PDB entry 4PC1 | X-ray diffraction, 1.95 A resolution | chains A and C

== Chain A ==
Protein: Elongation factor Tu
From: Escherichia coli
UniProtKB: B1X6I9 (B1X6I9_ECODH); residues 0-393 here correspond to UniProt positions 1-394 (UniProt number = residue number + 1)
Sequence (394 residues; each row starts with the number of its first residue; numbering starts at 0):
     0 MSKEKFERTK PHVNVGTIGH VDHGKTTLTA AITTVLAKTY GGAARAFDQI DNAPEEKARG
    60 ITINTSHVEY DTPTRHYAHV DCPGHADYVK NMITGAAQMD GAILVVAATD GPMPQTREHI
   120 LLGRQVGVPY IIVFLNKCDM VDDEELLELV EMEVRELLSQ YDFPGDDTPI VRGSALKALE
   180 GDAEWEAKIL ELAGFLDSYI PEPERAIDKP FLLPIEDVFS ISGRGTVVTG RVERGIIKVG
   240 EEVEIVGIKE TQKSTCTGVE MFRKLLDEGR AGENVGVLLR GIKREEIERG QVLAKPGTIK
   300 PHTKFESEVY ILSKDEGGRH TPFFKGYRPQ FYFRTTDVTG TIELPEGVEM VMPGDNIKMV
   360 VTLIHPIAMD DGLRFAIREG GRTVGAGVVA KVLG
Unresolved in the structure: 0-7, 42-64

== Chain C ==
Protein: Elongation factor Ts
From: Escherichia coli
UniProtKB: C3TPM7 (C3TPM7_ECOLX); residues 1-282 here correspond to UniProt positions 2-283 (UniProt number = residue number + 1)
Sequence (282 residues; each row starts with the number of its first residue):
     1 AEITASLVKE LRERTGAGMM DCKKALTEAN GDIELAIENM RKSGAIKAAK KAGNVAADGV
    61 IKTKIDGNYG IILEVNCQTD FVAKDAGFQA FADKVLDAAV AGKITDVEVL KAQFEEERVA
   121 LVAKIGENIN IRRVAALEGD VLGSYQHGAR IGVLVAAKGA DEELVKHIAM HVAASKPEFI
   181 KPEDVSAEVV EKEYQVQLDI AMQSGKPKEI AEKMVEGRMK KFTGEVSLTG QPFVMEPSKT
   241 VGQLLKEHNA EVTGFIRFEV GEGIEKVETD FAAEVAAMSK QS
Unresolved in the structure: 281-282
Metal / ion sites: lead (II) ion site 1: E188 (shared with 1 residue of chain D); lead (II) ion site 2: D199 (shared with 1 residue of chain D)

== Chain A / chain C interface ==
Residue-residue contacts (78):
  I17(A) - F81(C)  hydrophobic
  H19(A) - I125(C)
  H19(A) - G126(C)  hydrogen bond (side chain-backbone)
  H19(A) - E127(C)
  V20(A) - T79(C)
  D21(A) - K51(C)  salt bridge
  T25(A) - F271(C)
  T25(A) - V275(C)
  T25(A) - M278(C)
  T26(A) - M278(C)  hydrogen bond
  T28(A) - F271(C)
  T28(A) - V275(C)
  A29(A) - V275(C)
  A29(A) - M278(C)  hydrophobic
  A29(A) - S279(C)
  T33(A) - S279(C)
  S65(A) - D270(C)  hydrogen bond
  S65(A) - F271(C)  hydrogen bond (side chain-backbone)
  S65(A) - A272(C)  hydrogen bond (side chain-backbone)
  H66(A) - A272(C)
  V67(A) - A272(C)  hydrophobic
  V67(A) - V275(C)  hydrophobic
  H78(A) - F271(C)
  D80(A) - F271(C)
  C81(A) - F81(C)
  P82(A) - F81(C)
  G83(A) - D80(C)
  G83(A) - F81(C)
  H84(A) - D80(C)  hydrogen bond (backbone-side chain)
  H84(A) - F81(C)
  H84(A) - K84(C)
  A85(A) - D80(C)  hydrogen bond (backbone-side chain)
  A107(A) - M19(C)
  T108(A) - M19(C)
  T108(A) - M20(C)  hydrogen bond (backbone-backbone)
  D109(A) - R12(C)  hydrogen bond (backbone-side chain)
  D109(A) - G18(C)
  D109(A) - M19(C)  hydrogen bond (backbone-backbone)
  G110(A) - R12(C)
  P111(A) - R12(C)  hydrogen bond (backbone-side chain)
  M112(A) - K124(C)
  M112(A) - I125(C)
  P113(A) - D85(C)
  P113(A) - K124(C)
  P113(A) - I125(C)  hydrophobic
  Q114(A) - V82(C)
  Q114(A) - D85(C)
  Q114(A) - I125(C)  hydrogen bond (side chain-backbone)
  E117(A) - F81(C)
  E117(A) - K84(C)
  H118(A) - F81(C)
  L121(A) - F81(C)  hydrophobic
  M139(A) - M20(C)
  V140(A) - M19(C)  hydrophobic
  D142(A) - K23(C)  salt bridge
  E144(A) - A5(C)
  L145(A) - A5(C)  hydrophobic
  L145(A) - M19(C)  hydrophobic
  L148(A) - A5(C)
  L148(A) - K9(C)
  L148(A) - M19(C)  hydrophobic
  V149(A) - M19(C)  hydrophobic
  E152(A) - R12(C)  salt bridge
  E152(A) - M19(C)
  L178(A) - M278(C)
  P321(A) - A174(C)  hydrophobic
  F323(A) - M170(C)  hydrophobic
  F323(A) - V234(C)
  F323(A) - M235(C)  hydrophobic
  E348(A) - M170(C)
  M349(A) - Y145(C)
  M349(A) - H147(C)
  M349(A) - M170(C)
  M351(A) - H147(C)
  M351(A) - I151(C)  hydrophobic
  M351(A) - A173(C)
  M351(A) - A174(C)  hydrophobic
  D354(A) - H147(C)  salt bridge
Other interface residues (no listed pair), chain A (48 interface residues in all): T16, T32, V79
Other interface residues (no listed pair), chain C (36 interface residues in all): V8, Q78, K166, E274

== In short ==
Chain A and chain C form an interface of 48 and 36 residues respectively, with 12 hydrogen bonds and 4 salt
bridges. Polar pairs include D21(A)-K51(C), D142(A)-K23(C) and E152(A)-R12(C).
Here chain A is Elongation factor Tu and chain C is Elongation factor Ts, both from Escherichia coli. Entry
4PC1 (Elongation Factor Tu:Ts complex with a bound phosphate) was determined by X-ray diffraction (same
publication as 4PC2, 4PC3, 4PC6 and 4PC7).
